PDB entry 7NFY | electron microscopy, 3.90 A resolution | chains A and D of the 7 polymer chains in the assembly

[Chain A (and D)]
Protein: Lon protease homolog, mitochondrial
From: Homo sapiens
Notes: EC 3.4.21.53; chain D of this document is another copy of the same molecule, construct and numbering; everything in this record applies to it too
UniProt: P36776 (LONM_HUMAN); numbering as in UniProt (aligned over 115-959)
Amino-acid sequence (853 residues; each row starts with the number of its first residue):
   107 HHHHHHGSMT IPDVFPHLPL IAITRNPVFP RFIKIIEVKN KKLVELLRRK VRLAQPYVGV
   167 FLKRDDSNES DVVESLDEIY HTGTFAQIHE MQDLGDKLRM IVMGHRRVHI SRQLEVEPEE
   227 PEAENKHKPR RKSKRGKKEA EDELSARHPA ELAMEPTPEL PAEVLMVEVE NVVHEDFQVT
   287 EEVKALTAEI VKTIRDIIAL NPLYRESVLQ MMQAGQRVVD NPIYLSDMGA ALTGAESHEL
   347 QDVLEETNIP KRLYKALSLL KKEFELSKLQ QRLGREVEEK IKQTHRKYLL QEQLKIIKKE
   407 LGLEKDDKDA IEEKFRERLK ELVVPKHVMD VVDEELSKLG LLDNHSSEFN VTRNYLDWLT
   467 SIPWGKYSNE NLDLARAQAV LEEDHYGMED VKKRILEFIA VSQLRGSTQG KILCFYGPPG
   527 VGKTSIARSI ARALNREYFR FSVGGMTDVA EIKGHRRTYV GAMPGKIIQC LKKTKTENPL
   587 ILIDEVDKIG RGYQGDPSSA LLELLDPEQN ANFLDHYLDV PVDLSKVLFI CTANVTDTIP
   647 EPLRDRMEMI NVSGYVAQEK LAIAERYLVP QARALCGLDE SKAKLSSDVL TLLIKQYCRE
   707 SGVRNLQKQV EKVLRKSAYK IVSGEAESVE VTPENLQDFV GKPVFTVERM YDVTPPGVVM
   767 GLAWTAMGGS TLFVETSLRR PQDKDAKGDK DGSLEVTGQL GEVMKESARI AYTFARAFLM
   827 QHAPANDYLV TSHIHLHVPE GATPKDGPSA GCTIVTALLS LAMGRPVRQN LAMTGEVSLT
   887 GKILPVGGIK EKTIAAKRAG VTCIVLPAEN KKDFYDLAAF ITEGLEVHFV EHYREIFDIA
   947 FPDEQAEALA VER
Disordered / not traced: 107-122, 222-271, 949-959
Construct notes: expression tag (107-114)
Swiss-Prot annotation at these positions:
  - active site: Ser855, Lys898
  - binding site (ATP): Gly523 to Thr530
  - natural variant: Glu476 (E476A: In CODASS), Ser631 (S631Y: In CODASS), Ala670 (A670V: In CODASS), Arg672 (R672C: In CODASS), Pro676 (P676S: In CODASS), Arg679 (R679H: In CODASS), Arg721 (R721G: In CODASS), Ala724 (A724V: In CODASS), Pro749 (P749S: In CODASS), Gly767 (G767E: In CODASS), Ile927 (deletion: In CODASS)
  - mutagenesis: Lys529 (K529R: Abolishes ATPase activity, and presumably ATP-driven protein unfolding, but does not block access to the proteolytic active site or prevent a substrate from binding to it), Trp770 (W770A: Has low basal, but normal stimulated ATPase activity, and retains peptidase activity; W770P: Has normal basal, but low stimulated ATPase activity, and abolishes peptidase activity), Ser855 (S855A: Lacks both ATPase and protease activity, but retains DNA binding activity), Thr880 (T880V: Enhances the basal, but not the stimulated ATPase activity), Gly893 (G893A: Has low basal, but normal stimulated ATPase activity, and retains peptidase activity; G893P: Has normal basal, but low stimulated ATPase activity, and abolishes peptidase activity), Gly894 (G894A/S: Enhances the basal, but not the stimulated ATPase activity, and retains peptidase activity; G894P: Enhances the basal, but not the stimulated ATPase activity, and abolishes peptidase activity)
Ion coordination: Mg2+: Thr530 (together with ATP-gamma-S)
Ligand contacts: ATP-gamma-S (AGS; phosphothiophosphoric acid-adenylate ester): Asp490, His491, Tyr492, Met494, Pro524, Pro525, Gly526, Val527, Gly528, Lys529, Thr530, Ser531, Tyr661, Ile669, Tyr673, Arg710, Gln713
What the authors report for this chain:
  - Mg2+ coordination: Thr530
  - binding site for ATP-gamma-S: Arg652
  - contacts within the chain: Cys520-Cys637
  - mutagenesis - K529R, E591Q, T803V, E812A, S855A: abolished catalytic activity (proteolytic activity)
  - mutagenesis - S855A: unchanged catalytic activity (ATPase activity)
  - catalytic residues: Thr803, His841, His843, Ser855
  - catalytic residues: Glu801, Arg815, Lys898 (proposed by the authors, not directly observed)
  - mutagenesis - T803V: decreased catalytic activity on ATPase
  - mutagenesis - H841F, H843F: abolished catalytic activity on proteolytically
  - mutagenesis - E801A: decreased catalytic activity (protease activity)
  - mutagenesis - E801A, E812A: decreased catalytic activity (ATPase activity)
  - binding site for ATP-gamma-S: Gly526, Val527, Gly528, Thr530 (proposed by the authors, not directly observed)
  - mutagenesis - K529R, E591Q: abolished catalytic activity on ATPase

[How chain A and chain D interact]
Pairs across the interface (13):
  Glu287(A) - Glu342(D)
  Glu288(A) - Leu372(D)
  Lys298(A) - Leu309(D)
  Gly321(A) - Arg131(D)
  Gln322(A) - Glu143(D)
  Gln322(A) - Lys145(D)
  Val324(A) - Lys145(D)
  Tyr360(A) - Val383(D)
  Tyr360(A) - Ile387(D)
  Lys368(A) - Tyr394(D)
  Leu372(A) - Ile402(D)  hydrophobic
  Leu375(A) - Gln399(D)
  Gln376(A) - Lys405(D)
Other interface residues (no listed pair), chain A (14 interface residues in all): Arg323, Ser364, Lys367
Other interface residues (no listed pair), chain D (15 interface residues in all): Thr130, Glu384, Lys388

[Summary]
14 residues of chain A face 15 of chain D across their interface. Chain A binds ATP-gamma-S. From the paper:
catalytic residues Thr803(A), His841(A) and His843(A) among others; K529R, E591Q and T803V of chain A, among
others, abolish catalytic activity (proteolytic activity); 8 substitutions were tested in all.
Both chains are Lon protease homolog, mitochondrial (Homo sapiens). Entry 7NFY (P1a-state of wild type human
mitochondrial LONP1 protease with bound substrate protein and ATPgS) was determined by electron microscopy
together with 7NG4, 7NG5, 7NGC and 7NGF from the same study.
